PDB entry 2BVJ | X-ray diffraction, 2.10 A resolution | chain A

# Chain A
Protein: Cytochrome P450 monooxygenase
Organism: Streptomyces venezuelae
UniProt: O87605 (O87605_9ACTO); numbering as in UniProt (aligned over 1-416)
Sequence (436 residues; row label = number of the first residue in the row; numbers below 1 keep their minus sign (Met-19 is residue -19)):
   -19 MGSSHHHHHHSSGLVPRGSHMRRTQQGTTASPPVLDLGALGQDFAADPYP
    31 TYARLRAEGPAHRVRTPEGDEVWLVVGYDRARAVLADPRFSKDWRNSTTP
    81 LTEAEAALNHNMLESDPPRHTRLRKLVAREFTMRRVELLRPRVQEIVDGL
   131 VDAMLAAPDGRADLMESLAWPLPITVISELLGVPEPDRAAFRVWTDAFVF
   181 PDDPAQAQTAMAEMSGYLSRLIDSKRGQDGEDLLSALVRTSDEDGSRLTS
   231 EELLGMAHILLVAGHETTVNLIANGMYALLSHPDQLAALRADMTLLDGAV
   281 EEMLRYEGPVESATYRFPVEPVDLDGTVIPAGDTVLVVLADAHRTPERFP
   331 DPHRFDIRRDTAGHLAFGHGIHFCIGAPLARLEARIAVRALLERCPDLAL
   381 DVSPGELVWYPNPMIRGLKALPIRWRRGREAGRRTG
Disordered / not traced: -19 to 13, 409-416
Metal / ion sites: heme Fe near Cys354 (its only coordinating residue here)
Ligand contacts: heme (HEM): Lys72, Met92, Leu93, His100, Arg104, Phe111, Ile157, Ile239, Leu240, Ala243, Gly244, Thr247, Thr248, Leu251, Leu284, Pro289, Val290, Ala293, Thr294, Arg296, Leu319, Ala346, Phe347, Gly348, Ile351, His352, Phe353, Cys354, Ile355, Gly356, Leu359, Ala360
Swiss-Prot annotation at these positions:
  - binding site (substrate): Glu94, Ala187 to Met191, His238 to Glu246
  - binding site (heme): Cys354
  - mutagenesis: Asp50 (D50A: Mildly reduces activity with YC-17 and narbomycin; D50N: Increases affinity for narbomycin and YC-17. Mildly increases activity YC-17 and narbomycin), Glu85 (E85A: Strongly reduces activity with narbomycin, but has only minor effect on activity with YC-17. Loss of activity with YC-17 and narbomycin; when associated with A-94 ...), Glu94 (E94A: Strongly reduces activity with YC-17, but has only minor effect on activity with narbomycin. Loss of activity with YC-17 and narbomycin; when associated with A-85 ...)

# Summary
Chain A binds heme. UniProt lists 15 substrate-binding residues, heme-binding residue Cys354 and 3 mutagenesis
sites.
Chain A is Cytochrome P450 monooxygenase (Streptomyces venezuelae); the structure, Ligand-free structure of
cytochrome P450 PikC (CYP107L1), was determined by X-ray diffraction (same publication as 2CD8, 2C6H and
2C7X).
